PDB entry 9JIL | electron microscopy, 2.44 A resolution | chains A and B of the 6 polymer chains in the assembly

# Chain A (and B)
Protein: Pro-secreted protein ORF2
Source organism: Rocahepevirus ratti
Notes: fragment: E2s domain; chain B of this document is another copy of the same molecule, construct and numbering; everything in this record applies to it too
UniProt: A0A3G1TVH2 (A0A3G1TVH2_HEV); residue numbers follow UniProt; this construct covers 446-597
Sequence (152 residues; numbered 446 to 597; the number before each row is that of its first residue):
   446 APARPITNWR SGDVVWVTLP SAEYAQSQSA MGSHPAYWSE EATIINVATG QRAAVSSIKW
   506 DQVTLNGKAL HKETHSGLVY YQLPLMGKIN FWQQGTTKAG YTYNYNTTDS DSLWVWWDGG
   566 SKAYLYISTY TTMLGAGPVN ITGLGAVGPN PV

# Chain A / chain B interface
Residue-residue contacts (46):
  G457(A) with W461(B)
  V459(A) with V459(B), hydrophobic; W461(B), hydrophobic; V492(B), hydrophobic; L589(B), hydrophobic
  W461(A) with G457(B); V459(B), hydrophobic
  V492(A) with V459(B), hydrophobic
  A493(A) with V492(B)
  M531(A) with N535(B); W537(B)
  G532(A) with N535(B); A544(B)
  K533(A) with N535(B), hydrogen bond (backbone-side chain); G545(B)
  N535(A) with M531(B); G532(B); K533(B), hydrogen bond (side chain-backbone)
  W537(A) with M531(B); A591(B), hydrophobic
  T542(A) with T553(B); S555(B), hydrogen bond (backbone-side chain)
  K543(A) with T553(B)
  A544(A) with G532(B); T553(B), hydrogen bond (backbone-backbone); S555(B)
  Y546(A) with Y550(B); N551(B), hydrogen bond (side chain-backbone); T552(B)
  Y550(A) with Y546(B); Y550(B), hydrophobic; N551(B)
  N551(A) with Y546(B), hydrogen bond (backbone-side chain); Y550(B)
  T552(A) with Y546(B)
  T553(A) with T542(B); K543(B); A544(B), hydrogen bond (backbone-backbone)
  D554(A) with A544(B)
  S555(A) with T542(B), hydrogen bond (side chain-backbone); A544(B)
  L589(A) with V459(B), hydrophobic; G590(B)
  G590(A) with L589(B)
  A591(A) with W537(B), hydrophobic; L589(B)
Also at the interface, not in a pair above, chain A (25 interface residues in all): G545, L579
Also at the interface, not in a pair above, chain B (25 interface residues in all): A493, D554, L579

# Summary
Chain A and chain B each contribute 25 residues to their interface, with 8 hydrogen bonds. Polar pairs include
K533(A)-N535(B), T542(A)-S555(B) and Y546(A)-N551(B).
Chain A and chain B are both Pro-secreted protein ORF2 (Rocahepevirus ratti); the structure, Rat hepatitis E
virus capsid protein E2s domain in complex with Fab C131, was determined by electron microscopy together with
9JIE, 9JIF, 9JIG, 9JII, 9JIJ, 9JIK and 3 further entries from the same study.
